1Q3E - chain A; structure by X-ray diffraction, 1.90 A resolution.

# Chain A
Name: Potassium/sodium hyperpolarization-activated cyclic nucleotide-gated channel 2
Source organism: Mus musculus
Notes: fragment: Residues 443-645 (Reference sequence numbering)
UniProtKB: O88703 (HCN2_MOUSE); numbering as in UniProt (aligned over 443-645)
Amino-acid sequence (207 residues; each row starts with the number of its first residue):
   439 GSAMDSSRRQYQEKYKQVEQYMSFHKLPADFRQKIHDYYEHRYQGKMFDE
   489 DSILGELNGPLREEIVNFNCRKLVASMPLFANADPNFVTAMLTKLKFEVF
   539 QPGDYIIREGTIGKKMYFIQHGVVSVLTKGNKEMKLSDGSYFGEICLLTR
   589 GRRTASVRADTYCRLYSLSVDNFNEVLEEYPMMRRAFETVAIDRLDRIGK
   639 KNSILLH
Not modelled in the structure: 439-442, 567, 636-645
Sequence notes: cloning artifact (439-442)
Small-molecule neighbours: cyclic guanosine monophosphate (PCG): Ile545, Val564, Thr566, Met572, Leu574, Phe580, Gly581, Glu582, Ile583, Cys584, Arg591, Thr592, Ala593, Val595, Arg632, Leu633, Arg635
Swiss-Prot annotation at these positions:
  - binding site (3',5'-cyclic AMP): Gly581, Glu582, Cys584, Arg591, Thr592, Arg632
  - modified residue: Ser641 (Phosphoserine)
  - mutagenesis: Ser594 (S594R: Shifts channel activation to more negative voltage, slows channel opening and speeds up channel closure. Reduces sensitivity to activation by cAMP)

# In short
Ligands of chain A: cyclic guanosine monophosphate. UniProt lists 6 residues binding 3',5'-cyclic AMP and one
mutagenesis site.
Chain A is Potassium/sodium hyperpolarization-activated cyclic nucleotide-gated channel 2 (Mus musculus); the
structure, HCN2J 443-645 in the presence of cGMP, was determined by X-ray diffraction, deposited together with
1Q43 and 1Q5O.
